Entry 6VMC (X-ray diffraction, 2.85 A resolution); this record covers chains A and B of the 3 polymer chains in the assembly.

# Chain A
Molecule: MHC class I antigen, A-2 alpha chain
Organism: Homo sapiens
UniProt: A0A5B8RNS7 (A0A5B8RNS7_HUMAN); residues 1-275 here correspond to UniProt positions 25-299 (UniProt number = residue number + 24)
Chain sequence (275 residues; row label = number of the first residue in the row):
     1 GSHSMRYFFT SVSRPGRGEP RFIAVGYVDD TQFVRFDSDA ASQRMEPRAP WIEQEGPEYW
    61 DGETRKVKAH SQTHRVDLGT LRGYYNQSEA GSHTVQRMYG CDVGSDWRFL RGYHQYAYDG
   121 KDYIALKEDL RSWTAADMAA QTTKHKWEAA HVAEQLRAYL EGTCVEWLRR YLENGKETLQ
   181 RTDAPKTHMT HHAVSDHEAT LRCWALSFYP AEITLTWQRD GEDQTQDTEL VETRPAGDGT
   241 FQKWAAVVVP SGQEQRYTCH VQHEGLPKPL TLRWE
Disulfides: Cys-101/Cys-164, Cys-203/Cys-259

# Chain B
Molecule: Beta-2-microglobulin
Organism: Homo sapiens
UniProt: P61769 (B2MG_HUMAN); residues 2-100 here correspond to UniProt positions 21-119 (UniProt number = residue number + 19)
Chain sequence (100 residues; each row starts with the number of its first residue):
     1 MIQRTPKIQV YSRHPAENGK SNFLNCYVSG FHPSDIEVDL LKNGERIEKV EHSDLSFSKD
    61 WSFYLLYYTE FTPTEKDEYA CRVNHVTLSQ PKIVKWDRDM
Construct notes: initiating methionine (1)
Disulfides: Cys-26/Cys-81
Swiss-Prot annotation at these positions:
  - modified residue: Gln-3 (Pyrrolidone carboxylic acid)
  - glycosylation: Ile-2 (N-linked (Glc) (glycation) isoleucine), Lys-20 (N-linked (Glc) (glycation) lysine), Lys-42 (N-linked (Glc) (glycation) lysine), Lys-49 (N-linked (Glc) (glycation) lysine), Lys-59 (N-linked (Glc) (glycation) lysine), Lys-92 (N-linked (Glc) (glycation) lysine), Lys-95 (N-linked (Glc) (glycation) lysine)

# Chain A / chain B interface
Contacting residue pairs (56; chain A residue first):
  Phe-8(A) / Ser-56(B)
  Phe-8(A) / Phe-57(B)  hydrophobic
  Phe-9(A) / Phe-57(B)
  Thr-10(A) / Leu-55(B)
  Thr-10(A) / Phe-57(B)
  Thr-10(A) / Phe-63(B)
  Ile-23(A) / Leu-55(B)  hydrophobic
  Val-25(A) / Asp-54(B)
  Val-25(A) / Leu-55(B)
  Tyr-27(A) / Ser-56(B)
  Tyr-27(A) / Tyr-64(B)  hydrogen bond
  Gln-32(A) / Asp-54(B)  hydrogen bond
  Arg-35(A) / Asp-54(B)  salt bridge
  Arg-48(A) / Asp-54(B)  salt bridge
  Ser-92(A) / Met-1(B)
  His-93(A) / Met-1(B)
  Gln-96(A) / His-32(B)  hydrogen bond
  Gln-96(A) / Phe-57(B)
  Gln-96(A) / Trp-61(B)  hydrogen bond (side chain-backbone)
  Gln-96(A) / Phe-63(B)
  Arg-97(A) / Phe-57(B)
  Met-98(A) / Phe-57(B)  hydrophobic
  Gln-115(A) / Trp-61(B)
  Tyr-116(A) / Trp-61(B)
  Ala-117(A) / Trp-61(B)  hydrophobic
  Asp-119(A) / Met-1(B)
  Asp-119(A) / Ile-2(B)  hydrogen bond (backbone-backbone)
  Asp-119(A) / His-32(B)
  Gly-120(A) / His-32(B)
  Gly-120(A) / Trp-61(B)
  Lys-121(A) / Ile-2(B)
  Asp-122(A) / Trp-61(B)  hydrogen bond
  His-192(A) / Asp-99(B)  salt bridge
  Arg-202(A) / Asp-99(B)  hydrogen bond (side chain-backbone)
  Arg-202(A) / Met-100(B)
  Trp-204(A) / Asp-99(B)
  Trp-204(A) / Met-100(B)
  Val-231(A) / Gln-9(B)
  Glu-232(A) / Gln-9(B)
  Glu-232(A) / Tyr-27(B)
  Glu-232(A) / Ser-29(B)  hydrogen bond
  Arg-234(A) / Gln-9(B)
  Arg-234(A) / Tyr-11(B)
  Arg-234(A) / Met-100(B)  hydrogen bond (side chain-backbone)
  Pro-235(A) / Tyr-11(B)  hydrogen bond (backbone-side chain)
  Pro-235(A) / Tyr-27(B)  hydrophobic
  Pro-235(A) / Leu-66(B)
  Ala-236(A) / Arg-13(B)
  Ala-236(A) / Asn-25(B)  hydrogen bond (backbone-side chain)
  Gly-237(A) / Arg-13(B)  hydrogen bond (backbone-side chain)
  Gly-237(A) / Leu-66(B)
  Asp-238(A) / Arg-13(B)
  Gln-242(A) / Tyr-11(B)
  Gln-242(A) / Ser-12(B)  hydrogen bond (side chain-backbone)
  Gln-242(A) / Arg-13(B)  hydrogen bond (side chain-backbone)
  Trp-244(A) / Met-100(B)  hydrogen bond (side chain-backbone)
Other interface residues (no listed pair), chain A (36 interface residues in all): Thr-94, Leu-206, Thr-233
Other interface residues (no listed pair), chain B (25 interface residues in all): Lys-7, His-14, Pro-15, Pro-33, Asp-60

# In short
The interface between chain A and chain B involves 36 residues on one side and 25 on the other, with 15
hydrogen bonds and 3 salt bridges. Among the polar pairs are Arg-35(A)/Asp-54(B), Arg-48(A)/Asp-54(B) and
His-192(A)/Asp-99(B).
Here chain A is MHC class I antigen, A-2 alpha chain and chain B is Beta-2-microglobulin, both from Homo
sapiens. Entry 6VMC (T4H2 T cell receptor bound to HLA-A2 presenting gp100T2L peptide (ILDQVPFSV)) was
determined by X-ray diffraction, deposited together with 6VM7, 6VM9, 6VMA and 6VM8.
